Entry 2BO8 (X-ray diffraction, 2.80 A resolution); this record covers chains A and D of the 4 polymer chains in the assembly.

[Chain A (and D)]
Molecule: Mannosylglycerate synthase
Source organism: Rhodothermus marinus
Notes: EC 2.4.1.-; chain D of this document is another copy of the same molecule, construct and numbering; everything in this record applies to it too
UniProtKB: Q9RFR0 (Q9RFR0_RHOMR); residues 1-397 here = UniProt positions 1-397
Amino-acid sequence (397 residues; numbered 1 to 397; the number before each row is that of its first residue):
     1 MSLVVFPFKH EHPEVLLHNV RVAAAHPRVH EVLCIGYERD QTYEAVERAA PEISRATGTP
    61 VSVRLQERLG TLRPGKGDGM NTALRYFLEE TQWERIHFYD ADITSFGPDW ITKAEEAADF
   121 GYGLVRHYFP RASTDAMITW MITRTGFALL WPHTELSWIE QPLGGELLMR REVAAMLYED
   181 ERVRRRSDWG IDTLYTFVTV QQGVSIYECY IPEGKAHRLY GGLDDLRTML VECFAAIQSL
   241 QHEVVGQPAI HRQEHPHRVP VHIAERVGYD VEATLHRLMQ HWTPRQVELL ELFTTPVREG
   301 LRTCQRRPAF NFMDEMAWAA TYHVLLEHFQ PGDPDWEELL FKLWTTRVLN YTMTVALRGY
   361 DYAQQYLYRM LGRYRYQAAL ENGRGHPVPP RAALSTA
Unresolved in the structure: 1, 383-397
Curated features (UniProtKB/Swiss-Prot):
  - binding site (GDP-alpha-D-mannose): P7 to E11, I35, Q66, K76, D100, A101, L163, D192, R218, Y220
  - binding site (a divalent metal cation): D102, H217
  - binding site ((R)-glycerate): R131, A136 to T139
  - mutagenesis: K9 (K9A: The catalytic efficiency is almost one order of magnitude higher than wild-type enzyme for both substrates ...), E11 (E11A: Results in a modest increase in the catalytic efficiency coupled with a decrease in the affinity binding value for GDP-Man), Y37 (Y37A: Significant increase in catalytic efficiency. The mutation has little effect on the affinity binding value for GDP-Man, however it shows an 4-fold decrease in the affinity binding value for ...), Q66 (Q66A: Results in an increase in the catalytic efficiency (up to 72-fold) coupled with a decrease in the affinity binding for both D-glycerate and GDP-Man), K76 (K76A: Results in a 3-fold increase in the catalytic efficiency coupled with a decrease in affinity binding for D-glycerate and GDP-Man of 15- and 3-fold, respectively), D100 (D100A: Completely inactive), D102 (D102A: Completely inactive), R131 (R131A: Completely inactive), D135 (D135A: Results in a extremely low affinity binding value for D-glycerate (5600-fold lower than wild-type) and displays a slight increase in the catalytic efficiency (2-fold) compared with wild-type ...), T139 (T139A: Results in a modest decrease in the catalytic efficiency coupled with a 1500-fold decrease in the affinity binding value for D-glycerate ...), W189 (W189A: Results in a 3-fold increase in the catalytic efficiency coupled with a 7-fold decrease in the affinity binding for D-glycerate compared with the wild-type enzyme ...), D192 (D192A: Completely inactive), 4 further mutagenesis entries in UniProt
Metal / ion sites: Mn2+: D102, H217 (together with GDX)
Ligand contacts: GDX (guanosine 5'-(trihydrogen diphosphate), p'-D-mannopyranosyl ester): P7, F8, K9, H10, E11, I35, G36, Y37, Q66, P74, G75, K76, G79, D100, A101, D102, L163, G164, G165, W189, D192, K215, H217, R218, Y220, M229, C233

[Chain A / chain D interface]
Pairs across the interface (25; chain A residue first):
  E116(A) with Y376(D)
  D119(A) with Y376(D)
  F120(A) with P152(D); H153(D), hydrogen bond (backbone-side chain); R375(D); A379(D), hydrophobic
  P152(A) with F120(D)
  H153(A) with F120(D); R252(D), hydrogen bond (backbone-side chain)
  E155(A) with R252(D), salt bridge
  W158(A) with R252(D); Q253(D)
  P248(A) with I250(D); R252(D)
  R252(A) with H153(D), hydrogen bond (side chain-backbone); T154(D); E155(D), salt bridge; W158(D)
  Q253(A) with W158(D)
  H255(A) with Y368(D)
  H257(A) with Q365(D)
  R258(A) with R258(D); D361(D), salt bridge
  D361(A) with R258(D), salt bridge
  Y368(A) with H255(D)
Interface residues without a listed pair, chain A (20 interface residues in all): T154, Y207, Q247, Y376, A379
Interface residues without a listed pair, chain D (19 interface residues in all): E116, R369

[In short]
20 residues of chain A and 19 residues of chain D are in contact, with 3 hydrogen bonds and 4 salt bridges.
Polar contacts include E155(A)-R252(D), R258(A)-D361(D) and F120(A)-H153(D). Bound to chain A: compound GDX.
Both chains are Mannosylglycerate synthase (Rhodothermus marinus). Entry 2BO8 (Dissection of mannosylglycerate
synthase: an archetypal mannosyltransferase) was determined by X-ray diffraction, deposited together with 2BO4
and 2BO6.
